Entry 8YGL (electron microscopy, 2.60 A resolution); this record covers chains L and X of the 34 polymer chains in the assembly.

# Chain L
Protein: Reaction center protein L chain
Organism: Fuscovulum blasticum DSM 2131
UniProtKB: A0A2L1K3X9 (A0A2L1K3X9_FUSBL); residues 1-282 here = UniProt positions 1-282
Sequence (282 residues; numbered 1 to 282; the number before each row is that of its first residue):
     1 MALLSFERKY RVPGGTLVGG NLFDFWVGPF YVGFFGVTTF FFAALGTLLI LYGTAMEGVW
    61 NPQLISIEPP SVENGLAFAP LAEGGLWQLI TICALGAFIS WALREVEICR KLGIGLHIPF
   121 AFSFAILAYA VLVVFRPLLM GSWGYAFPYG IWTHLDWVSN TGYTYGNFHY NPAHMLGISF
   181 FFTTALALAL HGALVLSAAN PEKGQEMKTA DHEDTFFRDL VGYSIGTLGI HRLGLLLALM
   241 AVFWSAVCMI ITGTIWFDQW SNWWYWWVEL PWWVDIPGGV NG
Unresolved in the structure: 1
Ion coordination: Fe2+: His191, His231 (shared with 3 residues of chain M)
Small-molecule neighbours:
  - bacteriochlorophyll a (BCL), molecule 1: Phe98, Phe122, Ala125, Ile126, Ala128, Tyr129, Leu132, Trp157, Val158, Ser159, Thr161, Gly162, Tyr163, Asn167, Phe168, His169, His174, Gly177, Ile178, Phe181, Phe182, Val242, Ser245, Ala246, Cys248, Met249
  - bacteriochlorophyll a (BCL), molecule 2: Tyr129, Leu132, Phe147, Ile151, Trp152, His154, Leu155, Trp157, Val158
  - bacteriochlorophyll a (BCL), molecule 3: Val158, Tyr163, His169, Phe182
  - bacteriochlorophyll a (BCL), molecule 4: His169, Met175, Ile178, Ser179, Phe182, Thr183, Leu186
  - bacteriopheophytin a (BPH), molecule 1: Thr39, Phe42, Ala43, Gly46, Ile50, Ile90, Cys93, Ala94, Ala97, Phe98, Trp101, Glu105, Ile118, Ala121, Phe122, Phe124, Ala125, Tyr129, Tyr149, Gly150, Phe181, Ala238, Leu239, Val242
  - bacteriopheophytin a (BPH), molecule 2: Phe182, Ala185, Leu186, Ala189, Leu190, Leu220, Val221
  - 1,2-diacyl-sn-glycero-3-phosphocholine (PC1), molecule 1: Ala2, Val27, Gly28, Phe40
  - 1,2-diacyl-sn-glycero-3-phosphocholine (PC1), molecule 2: Thr16, Leu17, Val18, Phe35, Leu103, Arg110
  - 1,2-diacyl-sn-glycero-3-phosphocholine (PC1), molecule 3: Ile50, Pro62, Gln63, Ile65, Tyr149, Ile151, Trp152
  - 1,2-diacyl-sn-glycero-3-phosphocholine (PC1), molecule 4: Trp60, Asn61, Pro62
  - 1,2-diacyl-sn-glycero-3-phosphocholine (PC1), molecule 5: Trp272, Trp273, Ile276
  - ubiquinone-10 (U10), molecule 1: Leu22, Phe23, Phe34, Thr38, Phe42, Leu76, Phe78, Gln88, Thr91, Ile92, Leu95, Gly96, Ser100, Val134, Trp143
  - ubiquinone-10 (U10), molecule 2: Phe30, Val32, Gly36, Val37, Thr39, Phe40, Trp101, Arg104
  - ubiquinone-10 (U10), molecule 3: Leu95, Ile99, Ala102, Leu103, Val106, Cys109, Arg110, Gly113, Ile114, Gly115, Leu116, Pro119, Phe120, Ser123, Ile126, Leu127, Ala130, Val134, Phe135
  - ubiquinone-10 (U10), molecule 4: Pro172, Ala173, Met175, Leu176, Ser179, Trp244, Ile251, Ile255, Trp256, Trp260, Trp263, Trp264
  - ubiquinone-10 (U10), molecule 5: Leu176, Ser179, Phe180, Thr183, Leu190, His191, Leu194, Val195, Ala210, Glu213, Asp214, Phe217, Ser224, Ile225, Gly226, Thr227, Ile230, Leu233
  - ubiquinone-10 (U10), molecule 6: Trp264, Trp266, Trp267

# Chain X
Protein: 1-deoxy-D-xylulose-5-phosphate synthase
Organism: Fuscovulum blasticum DSM 2131
UniProtKB: A0A2T4J9W4 (A0A2T4J9W4_FUSBL); residues 1-75 here correspond to UniProt positions 18-92 (UniProt number = residue number + 17)
Sequence (75 residues; each row starts with the number of its first residue):
     1 MAEYNYSHEP NAVINLRVWA LGQMVWGAFL AAVGVVVVIC LLVGTYLAGL LLPEQSKQAP
    61 SPYGALEIVQ TIDVA
Unresolved in the structure: 1-13, 65-75
Small-molecule neighbours:
  - spheroidene (SPO): Arg17, Ala20, Leu21, Met24
  - ubiquinone-10 (U10): Gly22, Val25, Trp26, Ala28, Phe29, Ala32, Val35, Ile39

# Chain L / chain X interface
Pairs across the interface (29):
  Pro69(L) - Gly64(X)
  Val72(L) - Ser61(X)
  Leu76(L) - Tyr46(X)  hydrophobic
  Val134(L) - Leu42(X)  hydrophobic
  Phe135(L) - Leu41(X)  hydrophobic
  Phe135(L) - Thr45(X)
  Leu139(L) - Thr45(X)
  Leu139(L) - Gly49(X)
  Leu139(L) - Lys57(X)  hydrogen bond (backbone-side chain)
  Met140(L) - Ser56(X)
  Met140(L) - Lys57(X)
  Met140(L) - Ala59(X)  hydrophobic
  Gly144(L) - Pro62(X)
  Gly144(L) - Gly64(X)
  Tyr145(L) - Ala59(X)  hydrogen bond (side chain-backbone)
  Tyr145(L) - Pro60(X)
  Ala146(L) - Gly64(X)
  Pro148(L) - Gly64(X)
  Trp157(L) - Pro62(X)
  Trp157(L) - Gly64(X)
  Asn160(L) - Pro62(X)  hydrogen bond (side chain-backbone)
  Thr161(L) - Pro62(X)
  Thr164(L) - Pro60(X)
  Gly253(L) - Ser56(X)
  Thr254(L) - Leu52(X)
  Ile255(L) - Leu52(X)  hydrophobic
  Phe257(L) - Pro53(X)  hydrophobic
  Phe257(L) - Gln55(X)
  Phe257(L) - Ser56(X)
Also at the interface, not in a pair above, chain L (22 interface residues in all): Leu138, Gly141, Phe147
Also at the interface, not in a pair above, chain X (16 interface residues in all): Ala48

# In short
The interface between chain L and chain X involves 22 residues on one side and 16 on the other; the contacts
include 3 hydrogen bonds. Polar contacts include Leu139(L)-Lys57(X), Tyr145(L)-Ala59(X) and
Asn160(L)-Pro62(X).
Chain L is Reaction center protein L chain and chain X is 1-deoxy-D-xylulose-5-phosphate synthase, both from
Fuscovulum blasticum DSM 2131; the structure, Rhodobacter blasticus RC-LH1 monomer, was determined by electron
microscopy, deposited together with 8YGD.
